Entry 4MQT (X-ray diffraction, 3.70 A resolution); this record covers chains A and B.

# Chain A
Protein: Muscarinic acetylcholine receptor M2
Organism: Homo sapiens
UniProt: P08172 (ACM2_HUMAN); the construct has insertions or renumbered stretches relative to UniProt, so the offset changes along the chain: -1 to 16 = UniProt 1-18; 19-232 = UniProt 19-232; 373-466 = UniProt 373-466
Chain sequence (351 residues; row label = number of the first residue in the row; note: 140 numbers in that range are skipped by the numbering (no residue carries them; nothing is unmodelled there); numbers below 1 keep their minus sign (Asp-16 is residue -16)):
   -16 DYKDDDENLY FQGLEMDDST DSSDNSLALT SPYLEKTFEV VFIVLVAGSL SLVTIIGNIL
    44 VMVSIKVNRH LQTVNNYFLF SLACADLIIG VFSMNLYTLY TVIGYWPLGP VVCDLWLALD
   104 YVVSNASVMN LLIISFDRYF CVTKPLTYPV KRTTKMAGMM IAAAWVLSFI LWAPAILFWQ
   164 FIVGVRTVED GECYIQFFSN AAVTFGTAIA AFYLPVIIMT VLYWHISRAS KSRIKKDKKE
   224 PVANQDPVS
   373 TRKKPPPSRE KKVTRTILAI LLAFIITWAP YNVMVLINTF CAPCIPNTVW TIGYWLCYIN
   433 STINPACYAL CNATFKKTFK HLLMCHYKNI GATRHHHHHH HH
Not modelled in the structure: -16 to 18, 215-232, 373-378, 458-474
Disulfide bonds: Cys96-Cys176, Cys413-Cys416
Construct notes: expression tag (-16 to -2, 467-474); engineered mutation Asp0 (Asn2 in P08172), Asp1 (Asn3 in P08172), Asp4 (Asn6 in P08172), Asp7 (Asn9 in P08172), Thr373 (Ala in P08172), Arg374 (Lys in P08172); insertion (17-18)
Residues lining bound ligands:
  - 2CU (3-amino-5-chloro-N-cyclopropyl-4-methyl-6-[2-(4-methylpiperazin-1-yl)-2-oxoethoxy]thieno[2,3-b]pyridine-2-carboxamide): Tyr80, Tyr83, Thr84, Tyr104, Glu172, Tyr177, Ile178, Phe181, Ser182, Asn410, Ala414, Asn419, Trp422, Thr423, Tyr426
  - Iperoxo (IXO; 4-(4,5-dihydro-1,2-oxazol-3-yloxy)-N,N,N-trimethylbut-2-yn-1-aminium): Asp103, Tyr104, Ser107, Asn108, Val111, Trp155, Ala194, Phe195, Trp400, Tyr403, Asn404, Tyr426, Cys429, Tyr430
Swiss-Prot annotation at these positions:
  - motif (Important for signaling): Asp120 to Tyr122, Asn436 to Tyr440
  - modified residue: Ser232 (Phosphoserine), Thr446 (Phosphothreonine), Thr450 (Phosphothreonine), Thr465 (Phosphothreonine)
From the paper describing this entry:
  - binding site for 2CU: Tyr80, Glu172, Tyr177, Asn410, Asn419, Trp422, Tyr426
  - binding site for Iperoxo: Tyr426
  - conformationally variable residues (side-chain flip): Trp422
  - mutagenesis - N58A: decreased signaling
  - mutagenesis - Y206F: abolished signaling in response to acetylcholine
  - mutagenesis - Y206F: decreased signaling in response to Iperoxo
  - mutagenesis - Y206F (10-fold): decreased binding to agonist
  - mutagenesis - Y206F: unchanged binding to antagonist
  - mutagenesis - N404Q: abolished binding to [3H]-NMS
  - mutagenesis - N404Q (163-fold): decreased binding to [3H]-QNB
  - mutagenesis - N404Q: decreased binding to acetylcholine (ACh)
  - mutagenesis - D103E (380-fold), N404Q: decreased binding to Iperoxo
  - mutagenesis - N404Q (100-fold): decreased signaling in response to both iperoxo and ACh
  - mutagenesis - D103E: unchanged binding to [3H]-NMS
  - mutagenesis - D103E (120-fold): decreased binding to ACh
  - mutagenesis - D103E: abolished signaling in response to agonist

# Chain B
Protein: Nanobody 9-8
Organism: Lama glama
Notes: antibody fragment or engineered binder
Chain sequence (125 residues; each row starts with the number of its first residue; numbers below 1 keep their minus sign (Gly-3 is residue -3)):
    -3 GPGSQVQLQE SGGGLVQAGD SLRLSCAASG FDFDNFDDYA IGWFRQAPGQ EREGVSCIDP
    57 SDGSTIYADS AKGRFTISSD NAENTVYLQM NSLKPEDTAV YVCSAWTLFH SDEYWGQGTQ
   117 VTVSS
Not modelled in the structure: -3 to 0
Disulfide bonds: Cys22-Cys99

# Interface between chain A and chain B
Contacting residue pairs - 23 pairs, chain A then chain B:
  His53(A) - Gln1(B)
  His53(A) - Tyr110(B)
  Leu54(A) - Asp108(B)
  Thr56(A) - His106(B)  hydrogen bond (side chain-backbone)
  Thr56(A) - Glu109(B)
  Asn58(A) - Phe105(B)  hydrogen bond (side chain-backbone)
  Asn58(A) - His106(B)
  Arg121(A) - Phe105(B)
  Cys124(A) - His106(B)
  Pro128(A) - Ile62(B)  hydrophobic
  Leu129(A) - Ser52(B)
  Leu129(A) - Cys53(B)  hydrophobic
  Leu129(A) - Ile62(B)
  Pro132(A) - His106(B)
  Val133(A) - Phe40(B)  hydrophobic
  Val133(A) - Arg48(B)
  Asn444(A) - Thr103(B)
  Asn444(A) - Ser107(B)  hydrogen bond
  Asn444(A) - Asp108(B)  hydrogen bond
  Ala445(A) - Phe29(B)  hydrophobic
  Ala445(A) - Asp30(B)
  Thr446(A) - Asp30(B)
  Thr446(A) - Asp108(B)  hydrogen bond
Other interface residues (no listed pair), chain A (17 interface residues in all): Asn59, Val125, Arg381, Thr388
Other interface residues (no listed pair), chain B (20 interface residues in all): Val51, Asp58, Tyr63, Ala64, Trp102

# In short
17 residues of chain A face 20 of chain B across their interface, with 5 hydrogen bonds. Among the polar pairs
are Thr56(A)-His106(B), Asn58(A)-Phe105(B) and Asn444(A)-Ser107(B). The paper reports a binding site for 2CU
at Tyr80(A), Glu172(A) and Tyr177(A) among others; D103E and N404Q of chain A reduce binding to Iperoxo; 4
substitutions were tested in all.
Chain A is Muscarinic acetylcholine receptor M2 (Homo sapiens) and chain B is Nanobody 9-8 (Lama glama); the
structure, Structure of active human M2 muscarinic acetylcholine receptor bound to the agonist iperoxo and
allosteric modulator ..., was determined by X-ray diffraction (same publication as 4MQS).
